Entry 5BNP (X-ray diffraction, 2.15 A resolution); this record covers chains B and D of the 4 polymer chains in the assembly.

== Chain B ==
Molecule: Capsid protein VP2
Source organism: Enterovirus D68
UniProtKB: Q68T42 (Q68T42_9ENTO); residues 1-248 here correspond to UniProt positions 70-317 (UniProt number = residue number + 69)
Chain sequence (248 residues; each row starts with the number of its first residue):
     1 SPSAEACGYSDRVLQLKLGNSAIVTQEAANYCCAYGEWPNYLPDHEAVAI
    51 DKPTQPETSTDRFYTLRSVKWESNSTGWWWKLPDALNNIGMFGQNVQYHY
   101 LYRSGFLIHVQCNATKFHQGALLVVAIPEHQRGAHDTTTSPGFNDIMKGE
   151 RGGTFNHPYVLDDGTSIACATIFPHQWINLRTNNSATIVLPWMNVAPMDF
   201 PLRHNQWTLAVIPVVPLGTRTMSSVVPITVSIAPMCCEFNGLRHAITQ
Not modelled in the structure: 1-9, 247-248
Swiss-Prot annotation at these positions:
  - site: Gln248 (Cleavage)

== Chain D ==
Molecule: Capsid protein VP4
Source organism: Enterovirus D68
UniProtKB: Q68T42 (Q68T42_9ENTO); residues 1-68 here correspond to UniProt positions 2-69 (UniProt number = residue number + 1)
Chain sequence (68 residues; each row starts with the number of its first residue):
     1 GAQVTRQQTGTHENANIATNGSHITYNQINFYKDSYAASASKQDFSQDPS
    51 KFTEPVVEGLKAGAPVLK
Not modelled in the structure: 1-29
Swiss-Prot annotation at these positions:
  - site: Lys68 (Cleavage)
  - lipidation: Gly1 (N-myristoyl glycine)

== Chain B / chain D interface ==
Contacting residue pairs - 17 pairs, chain B then chain D:
  Ser10(B) with Lys68(D), hydrogen bond (backbone-backbone)
  Asp11(B) with Val66(D); Leu67(D); Lys68(D), hydrogen bond (side chain-backbone)
  Arg12(B) with Lys68(D)
  Asn30(B) with Val56(D); Val57(D), hydrogen bond (side chain-backbone); Glu58(D), hydrogen bond (side chain-backbone); Leu60(D)
  Tyr31(B) with Val56(D); Val57(D), hydrogen bond (backbone-backbone)
  Cys32(B) with Pro55(D)
  Cys33(B) with Pro55(D), hydrogen bond (backbone-backbone); Val57(D), hydrophobic
  Tyr35(B) with Lys51(D); Phe52(D), hydrophobic
  Thr182(B) with Leu67(D)
Other interface residues (no listed pair), chain B (12 interface residues in all): Ala28, Ala29, Gly36

== Overview ==
Chain B and chain D form an interface of 12 and 10 residues respectively; the contacts include 6 hydrogen
bonds. Polar pairs include Ser10(B)-Lys68(D), Asp11(B)-Lys68(D) and Asn30(B)-Val57(D).
Here chain B is Capsid protein VP2 and chain D is Capsid protein VP4, both from Enterovirus D68. Entry 5BNP
(Crystal structure of human enterovirus D68 in complex with 3'SLN) was determined by X-ray diffraction
together with 5BNN and 5BNO from the same study.
